Entry 7SBZ (X-ray diffraction, 2.90 A resolution); this record covers chains A and D of the 3 polymer chains in the assembly.

# Chain A
Protein: JAR5 Heavy Chain
From: Mus musculus
Chain sequence (253 residues; numbered -18 to 234; the number before each row is that of its first residue; numbers below 1 keep their minus sign (Met-18 is residue -18)):
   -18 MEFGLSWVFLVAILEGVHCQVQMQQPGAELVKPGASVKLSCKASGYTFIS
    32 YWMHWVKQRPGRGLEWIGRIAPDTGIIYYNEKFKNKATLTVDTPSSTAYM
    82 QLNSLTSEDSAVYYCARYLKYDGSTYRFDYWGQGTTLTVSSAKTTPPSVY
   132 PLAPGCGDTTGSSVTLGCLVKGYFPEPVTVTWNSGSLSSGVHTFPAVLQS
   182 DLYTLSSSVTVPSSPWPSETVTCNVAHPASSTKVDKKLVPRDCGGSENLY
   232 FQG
Disordered / not traced: -18 to 0, 138-139, 195-197, 225-234
Disulfides: Cys22-Cys96, Cys149-Cys204

# Chain D
Protein: Factor H-binding protein
From: Neisseria meningitidis serogroup B
Reference sequence: E6MV22 (E6MV22_NEIMH); residues 8-255 here correspond to UniProt positions 78-325 (UniProt number = residue number + 70)
Chain sequence (257 residues; each row starts with the number of its first residue):
     7 MVAADIGAGLADALTAPLDHKDKGLQSLTLDQSVRKNEKLKLAAQGAEKT
    57 YGNGDSLNTGKLKNDKVSRFDFIRQIEVDGQLITLESGEFQVYKQSHSAL
   107 TAFQTEQIQDSEHSGKMVAKRQFRIGDIAGEHTSFDKLPEGGRATYRGTA
   157 FGSDDAGGKLTYTIDFAAKQGNGKIEHLKSPELNVDLAAADIKPDGKRHA
   207 VISGSVLYNQAEKGSYSLGIFGGKAQEVAGSAEVKTVNGIRHIGLAAKQL
   257 EHHHHHH
Disordered / not traced: 7-13, 22-29, 256-263
Construct notes: initiating methionine (7); expression tag (256-263)
Bound ions: Cd2+ near Glu137 (its only coordinating residue here)

# Chain A / chain D interface
Contacting residue pairs - 32 pairs, chain A then chain D:
  Tyr27(A) - Asp85(D)
  Thr28(A) - Val84(D)
  Thr28(A) - Asp85(D)  hydrogen bond
  Ser31(A) - Val84(D)
  Tyr32(A) - Val84(D)
  Tyr32(A) - Asp85(D)  hydrogen bond
  Trp33(A) - Ser117(D)
  Trp33(A) - Ser120(D)
  Trp33(A) - Gly121(D)
  Arg50(A) - His119(D)  hydrogen bond (side chain-backbone)
  Ile57(A) - Glu118(D)
  Leu100(A) - Val84(D)  hydrophobic
  Leu100(A) - Ile89(D)  hydrophobic
  Lys101(A) - Ser117(D)
  Lys101(A) - Gly121(D)
  Tyr102(A) - Ile89(D)  hydrophobic
  Tyr102(A) - Leu91(D)  hydrophobic
  Tyr102(A) - Gln115(D)
  Tyr102(A) - Ser117(D)
  Tyr102(A) - Gly121(D)
  Asp103(A) - Gln115(D)  hydrogen bond (backbone-side chain)
  Asp103(A) - Gly121(D)  hydrogen bond (backbone-backbone)
  Asp103(A) - Lys122(D)
  Asp103(A) - Met123(D)
  Gly104(A) - Gln87(D)  hydrogen bond (backbone-side chain)
  Ser105(A) - Gln87(D)
  Ser105(A) - Ile89(D)
  Thr106(A) - Gln87(D)  hydrogen bond
  Tyr107(A) - Val84(D)
  Tyr107(A) - Asp85(D)  hydrogen bond (side chain-backbone)
  Tyr107(A) - Gln87(D)
  Arg108(A) - Gly121(D)  hydrogen bond (side chain-backbone)
Interface residues without a listed pair, chain A (19 interface residues in all): Thr55, Tyr59, Tyr99
Interface residues without a listed pair, chain D (16 interface residues in all): Gly86, Leu88, Asp116

# Summary
The interface between chain A and chain D involves 19 residues on one side and 16 on the other, with 9
hydrogen bonds. Among the polar pairs are Thr28(A)-Asp85(D), Tyr32(A)-Asp85(D) and Arg50(A)-His119(D).
Here chain A is JAR5 Heavy Chain (Mus musculus) and chain D is Factor H-binding protein (Neisseria
meningitidis serogroup B). Entry 7SBZ (JAR5 Fab bound to fHbp v1.1 crystallized in space group I422) was
determined by X-ray diffraction.
